PDB entry 7DV2 | X-ray diffraction, 3.10 A resolution | chains A and E of the 6 polymer chains in the assembly

Chain A:
Protein: SegB
Source organism: Saccharolobus solfataricus (strain ATCC 35092 / DSM 1617 / JCM 11322 / P2)
UniProt: Q981B2 (Q981B2_SACS2); residue numbers follow UniProt; this construct covers 34-109
Sequence (83 residues; each row starts with the number of its first residue):
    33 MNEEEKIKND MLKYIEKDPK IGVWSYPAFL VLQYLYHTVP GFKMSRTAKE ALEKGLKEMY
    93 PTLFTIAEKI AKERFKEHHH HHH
Disordered / not traced: 33, 110-115
Construct notes: initiating methionine (33); expression tag (110-115)
From the paper describing this entry:
  - binding site for the 21-nt DNA strand (chain E): Lys52, Trp56, Lys75, Ser77, Arg78, Lys81
  - mutagenesis - K52A: abolished binding to DNA
  - self-association interface (contacts with another copy of this molecule): His69 to Met76
  - mutagenesis - P72G: decreased binding to adjacent DNA region

Chain E:
Molecule: 21-nt DNA strand
Sequence (21 nucleotides; row label = number of the first residue in the row):
     1 ACGTAGAAGA GTCTAGACTG A
Disordered / not traced: 21

How chain A and chain E interact:
Contacting residue pairs (9; chain A residue first):
  Lys52(A) with DT14(E), base contact; DA15(E), hydrogen bond to the base; DG16(E), hydrogen bond to the base
  Ile53(A) with DT14(E), base contact
  Gly54(A) with DC13(E), base contact; DT14(E), base contact
  Trp56(A) with DA10(E), sugar contact; DG11(E), hydrogen bond to the phosphate; DT12(E), base contact

In short:
4 residues of chain A face 7 of chain E across their interface; the contacts include 3 hydrogen bonds. Among
the polar pairs are Lys52(A)-DA15(E), Lys52(A)-DG16(E) and Trp56(A)-DG11(E). From the paper: a binding site
for the 21-nt DNA strand (chain E) at Lys52(A), Trp56(A) and Lys75(A) among others; K52A of chain A abolishes
binding to DNA.
Here chain A is SegB (Saccharolobus solfataricus (strain ATCC 35092 / DSM 1617 / JCM 11322 / P2)) and chain E
is a 21-nt DNA strand. Entry 7DV2 (Structure of Sulfolobus solfataricus SegB-DNA complex) was determined by
X-ray diffraction, deposited together with 7DUT and 7DWR.
